PDB entry 4M42 | X-ray diffraction, 2.04 A resolution | chains A and T of the 3 polymer chains in the assembly

[Chain A]
Molecule: DNA polymerase
Source organism: Enterobacteria phage RB69
Notes: EC 2.7.7.7
Reference sequence: Q38087 (DPOL_BPR69); numbering as in UniProt (aligned over 1-903)
Chain sequence (903 residues; numbered 1 to 903; the number before each row is that of its first residue):
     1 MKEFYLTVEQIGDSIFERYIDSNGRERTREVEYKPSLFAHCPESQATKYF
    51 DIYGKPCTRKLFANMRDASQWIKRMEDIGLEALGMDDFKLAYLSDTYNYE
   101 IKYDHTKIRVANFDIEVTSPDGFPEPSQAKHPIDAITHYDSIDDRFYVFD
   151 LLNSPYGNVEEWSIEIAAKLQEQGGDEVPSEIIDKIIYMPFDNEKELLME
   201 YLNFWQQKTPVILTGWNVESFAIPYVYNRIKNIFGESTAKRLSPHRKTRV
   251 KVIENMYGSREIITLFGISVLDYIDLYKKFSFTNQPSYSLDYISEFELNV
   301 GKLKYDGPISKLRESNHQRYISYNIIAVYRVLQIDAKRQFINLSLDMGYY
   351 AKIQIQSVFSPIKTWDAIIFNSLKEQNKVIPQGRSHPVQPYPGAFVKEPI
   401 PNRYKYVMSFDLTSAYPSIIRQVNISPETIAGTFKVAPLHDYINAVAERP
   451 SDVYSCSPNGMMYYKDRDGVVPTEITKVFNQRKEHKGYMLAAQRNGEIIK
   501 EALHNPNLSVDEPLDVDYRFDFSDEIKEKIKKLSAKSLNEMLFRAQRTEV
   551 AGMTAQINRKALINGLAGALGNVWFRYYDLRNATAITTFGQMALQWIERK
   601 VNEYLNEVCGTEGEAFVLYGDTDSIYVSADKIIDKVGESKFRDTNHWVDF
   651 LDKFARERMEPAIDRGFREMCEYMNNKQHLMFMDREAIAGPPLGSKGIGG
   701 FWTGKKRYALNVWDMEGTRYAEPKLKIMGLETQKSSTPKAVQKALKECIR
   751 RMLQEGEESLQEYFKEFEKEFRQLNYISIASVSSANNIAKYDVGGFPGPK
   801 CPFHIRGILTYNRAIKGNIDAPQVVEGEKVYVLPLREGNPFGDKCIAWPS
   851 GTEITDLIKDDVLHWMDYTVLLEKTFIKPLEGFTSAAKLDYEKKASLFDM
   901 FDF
Construct notes: engineered mutation Ala-222 (Asp in Q38087), Ala-327 (Asp in Q38087), Ala-415 (Leu in Q38087), Ala-561 (Leu in Q38087), Gly-565 (Ser in Q38087), Ala-567 (Tyr in Q38087)
Bound ions: Ca2+ site 1 near Glu-116 (its only coordinating residue here); Ca2+ site 2: Asp-411, Leu-412, Asp-623 (together with ATP); Ca2+ site 3: Asn-505, Asn-507, Lys-531; Ca2+ site 4: Asp-623 (together with ATP); Ca2+ site 5 near Glu-716 (its only coordinating residue here)
Residues lining bound ligands: ATP (adenosine-5'-triphosphate): Asp-411, Leu-412, Thr-413, Ser-414, Ala-415, Tyr-416, Pro-417, Arg-482, Lys-486, Lys-560, Asn-564, Thr-622, Asp-623
Swiss-Prot annotation at these positions:
  - region: Thr-248 to Thr-264 (Beta hairpin), Lys-705 to Tyr-708 (Binding of DNA in B-conformation), Leu-897 to Phe-903 (Interaction with the polymerase clamp)
  - binding site (Mg(2+)): Asp-114, Glu-116, Asp-411, Leu-412, Asp-623
  - binding site (substrate): Ser-414, Tyr-416, Arg-482, Lys-560
  - site: Asp-621 (Optimization of metal coordination by the polymerase active site), Lys-706 (Optimization of metal coordination by the polymerase active site), Asp-714 (Essential for viral replication)
  - mutagenesis: Asp-621 (D621A: Drastic decrease in the efficiency of incorporation of dGMP), Lys-706 (K706A: Almost complete loss of polymerase activity), Asp-714 (D714A: Complete loss of viral replication)

[Chain T]
Molecule: DNA template
Sequence (17 nucleotides; each row starts with the number of its first residue):
     2 CATGTATGCAGTCCGCG

[Interface between chain A and chain T]
Pairs across the interface - 37 pairs, chain A then chain T:
  Ser-360(A) with DA3(T), phosphate contact; DT4(T), hydrogen bond to the phosphate
  Pro-361(A) with DT4(T), phosphate contact
  Ile-362(A) with DA3(T), phosphate contact; DT4(T), hydrogen bond to the phosphate
  Lys-363(A) with DC2(T), salt bridge to the phosphate
  Tyr-391(A) with DG5(T), hydrogen bond to the phosphate; DT6(T), sugar contact
  Pro-392(A) with DT6(T), phosphate contact; DA7(T), phosphate contact
  Gly-393(A) with DT6(T), hydrogen bond to the phosphate; DA7(T), hydrogen bond to the phosphate
  Ala-394(A) with DA7(T), sugar contact
  Val-396(A) with DA7(T), phosphate contact; DT8(T), phosphate contact
  Asn-564(A) with DT4(T), base contact
  Gly-565(A) with DT4(T), sugar contact
  Gly-568(A) with DT4(T), base contact; DG5(T), sugar contact
  Ala-569(A) with DT4(T), sugar contact
  Gly-571(A) with DG5(T), sugar contact
  Asn-572(A) with DT4(T), hydrogen bond to the phosphate; DG5(T), hydrogen bond to the phosphate
  Trp-574(A) with DA3(T), stacking on the base
  Lys-705(A) with DT8(T), salt bridge to the phosphate; DG9(T), sugar contact
  Lys-706(A) with DA7(T), base contact; DT8(T), sugar contact
  Arg-707(A) with DG9(T), phosphate contact; DC10(T), salt bridge to the phosphate
  Pro-799(A) with DC14(T), phosphate contact
  Lys-800(A) with DT13(T), phosphate contact; DC14(T), hydrogen bond to the phosphate
  Cys-801(A) with DT13(T), sugar contact
  Phe-803(A) with DG12(T), sugar contact
  Lys-844(A) with DT13(T), salt bridge to the phosphate
  Lys-874(A) with DG12(T), salt bridge to the phosphate
Interface residues without a listed pair, chain A (33 interface residues in all): Asp-87, Lys-279, Pro-390, Glu-398, Thr-703, Glu-731, Arg-806, Lys-878
Interface residues without a listed pair, chain T (13 interface residues in all): DA11

[Overview]
33 residues of chain A face 13 of chain T across their interface, with 8 hydrogen bonds, 5 salt bridges and 1
aromatic stacking contact. Polar pairs include Ser-360(A)/DT4(T), Ile-362(A)/DT4(T) and Tyr-391(A)/DG5(T).
Bound to chain A: ATP.
Here chain A is DNA polymerase (Enterobacteria phage RB69) and chain T is DNA template. Entry 4M42 (RB69 DNA
polymerase ternary complex with dG/dT at position n-4 of primer/tempLate duplex) was determined by X-ray
diffraction, deposited together with 4M3R, 4M3T, 4M3U, 4M3W, 4M3X, 4M3Y and 3 further entries.
